Entry 1D4M (X-ray diffraction, 2.90 A resolution); this record covers chains 2 and 4 of the 4 polymer chains in the assembly.

# Chain 2
Molecule: Protein (coxsackievirus A9)
Organism: Human coxsackievirus A9
Notes: fragment: vp2
Reference sequence: P21404 (POLG_CXA9); residues 1-261 here correspond to UniProt positions 69-329 (UniProt number = residue number + 68)
Sequence (261 residues; each row starts with the number of its first residue):
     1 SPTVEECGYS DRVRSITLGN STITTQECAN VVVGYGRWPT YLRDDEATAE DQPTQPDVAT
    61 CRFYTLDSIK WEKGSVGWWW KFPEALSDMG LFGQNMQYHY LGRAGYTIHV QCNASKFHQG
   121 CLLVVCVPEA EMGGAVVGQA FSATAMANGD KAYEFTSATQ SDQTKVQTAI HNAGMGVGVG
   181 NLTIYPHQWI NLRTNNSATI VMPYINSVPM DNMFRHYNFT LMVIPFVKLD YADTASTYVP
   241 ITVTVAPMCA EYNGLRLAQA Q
Disordered / not traced: 1-9

# Chain 4
Molecule: Protein (coxsackievirus A9)
Organism: Human coxsackievirus A9
Notes: fragment: vp4
Reference sequence: P21404 (POLG_CXA9); residues 2-69 here correspond to UniProt positions 1-68 (UniProt number = residue number - 1)
Sequence (68 residues; row label = number of the first residue in the row):
     2 GAQVSTQKTG AHETSLSAAG NSIIHYTNIN YYKDAASNSA NRQDFTQDPS KFTEPVKDVM
    62 IKSLPALN
Disordered / not traced: 16-22
From the paper describing this entry:
  - binding site for myristic acid: T28

# Interface between chain 2 and chain 4
Contacting residue pairs (19; chain 2 residue first):
  S10(2) - N69(4)  hydrogen bond (side chain-backbone)
  D11(2) - A67(4)
  D11(2) - N69(4)  hydrogen bond (side chain-backbone)
  R12(2) - L68(4)
  R12(2) - N69(4)  hydrogen bond
  R14(2) - K58(4)
  R14(2) - D59(4)  salt bridge
  N30(2) - V57(4)
  N30(2) - K58(4)
  N30(2) - D59(4)  hydrogen bond (side chain-backbone)
  V31(2) - P56(4)
  V31(2) - V57(4)
  V31(2) - K58(4)  hydrogen bond (backbone-backbone)
  V32(2) - P56(4)
  V33(2) - P56(4)  hydrogen bond (backbone-backbone)
  G34(2) - P56(4)
  Y35(2) - K52(4)
  Y35(2) - F53(4)  hydrophobic
  T194(2) - L68(4)
Also at the interface, not in a pair above, chain 2 (15 interface residues in all): C28, A29, G36, W38
Also at the interface, not in a pair above, chain 4 (10 interface residues in all): M61

# Overview
15 residues of chain 2 and 10 residues of chain 4 are in contact; the contacts include 6 hydrogen bonds and 1
salt bridge. Among the polar pairs are R14(2)-D59(4), S10(2)-N69(4) and D11(2)-N69(4). The paper reports a
binding site for myristic acid at T28(4).
Here chain 2 is Protein (coxsackievirus A9) and chain 4 is Protein (coxsackievirus A9), both from Human
coxsackievirus A9. Entry 1D4M (The crystal structure of coxsackievirus A9 to 2.9 A resolution) was determined
by X-ray diffraction.
